9FAP - chains A and G of the 8 polymer chains in the assembly; structure by electron microscopy, 2.80 A resolution.

# Chain A
Protein: Gamma-aminobutyric acid receptor subunit alpha-1
Organism: Homo sapiens
UniProt: P14867 (GBRA1_HUMAN); residues 12-416 here correspond to UniProt positions 39-443 (UniProt number = residue number + 27)
Amino-acid sequence (405 residues; numbered 12 to 416; the number before each row is that of its first residue):
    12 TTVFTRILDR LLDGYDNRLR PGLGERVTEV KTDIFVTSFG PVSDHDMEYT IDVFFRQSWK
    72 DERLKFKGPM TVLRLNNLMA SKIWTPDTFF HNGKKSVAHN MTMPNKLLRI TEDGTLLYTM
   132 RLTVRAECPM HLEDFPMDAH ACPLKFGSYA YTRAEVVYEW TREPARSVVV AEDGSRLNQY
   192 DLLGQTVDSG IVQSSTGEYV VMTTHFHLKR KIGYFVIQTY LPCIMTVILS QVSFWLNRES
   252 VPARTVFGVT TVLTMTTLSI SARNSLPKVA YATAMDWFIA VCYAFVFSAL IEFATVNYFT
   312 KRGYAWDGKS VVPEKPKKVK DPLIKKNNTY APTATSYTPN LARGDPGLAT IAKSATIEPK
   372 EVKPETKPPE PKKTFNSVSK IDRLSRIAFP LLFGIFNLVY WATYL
Not modelled in the structure: 324-383
Curated features (UniProtKB/Swiss-Prot):
  - binding site (4-aminobutanoate): Arg67, Thr130
  - binding site (3alpha-hydroxy-5alpha-pregnan-11,20-dione): Trp246
  - glycosylation: Asn111 (N-linked (GlcNAc...) asparagine)
Disulfide bonds: Cys139-Cys153
Covalently attached groups: glycan linked to Asn111
Ligand contacts:
  - phosphatidylglycerol (PGW; (1R)-2-{[(S)-{[(2S)-2,3-dihydroxypropyl]oxy}(hydroxy)phosphoryl]oxy}-1-[(hexadecanoyloxy)methyl]ethyl (9Z)-octadec-9-enoate): Lys222, Ile223, Gly224, Val227, Ile228, Leu232, Ile235, Ile239, Gln242, Pro401, Phe404, Gly405, Asn408, Trp412, Leu416
  - PIO ([(2R)-2-octanoyloxy-3-[oxidanyl-[(1R,2R,3S,4R,5R,6S)-2,3,6-tris(oxidanyl)-4,5-diphosphonooxy-cyclohexyl]oxy-phosphoryl]oxy-propyl] octanoate): Arg249, Thr306, Phe310, Lys312, Arg313, Phe386, Asn387, Ser388, Ser390, Lys391, Ile392, Leu395, Ser396, Ala399, Phe400

# Chain G
Protein: Megabody38
Organism: Lama glama
Notes: antibody fragment or engineered binder
Amino-acid sequence (539 residues; row label = number of the first residue in the row):
     1 QVQLQESGGG LVQTKTTTSV IDTTNDAQNL LTQAQTIVNT LKDYCPILIA KSSSSNGGTN
    61 NANTPSWQTA GGGKNSCATF GAEFSAASDM INNAQKIVQE TQQLSANQPK NITQPHNLNL
   121 NSPSSLTALA QKMLKNAQSQ AEILKLANQV ESDFNKLSSG HLKDYIGKCD ASAISSANMT
   181 MQNQKNNWGN GCAGVEETQS LLKTSAADFN NQTPQINQAQ NLANTLIQEL GNNPFRASGG
   241 GSGGGGSGKL SDTYEQLSRL LTNDNGTNSK TSAQAINQAV NNLNERAKTL AGGTTNSPAY
   301 QATLLALRSV LGLWNSMGYA VICGGYTKSP GENNQKDFHY TDENGNGTTI NCGGSTNSNG
   361 THSYNGTNTL KADKNVSLSI EQYEKIHEAY QILSKALKQA GLAPLNSKGE KLEAHVTTSK
   421 YGSLRVSCAA SGRTFTTYIM AWFRQAPGKE REFLAAMDQG RIQYYGDSVR GRFTISRDYA
   481 KNSVDLQLDG LRPEDTAVYY CAAGAGFWGL RTASSYHYWG QGTQVTVSSH HHHHHEPEA
Not modelled in the structure: 14-421, 530-539
Disulfide bonds: Cys428-Cys501

# Interface between chain A and chain G
Contacting residue pairs (33; chain A residue first):
  Pro140(A) with Gln459(G)
  His142(A) with Thr437(G), hydrogen bond; Tyr438(G); Ala505(G)
  Glu144(A) with Arg433(G), salt bridge
  Ala150(A) with Phe507(G), hydrophobic
  His151(A) with Phe507(G)
  Ala152(A) with Gly506(G)
  Lys156(A) with Asp458(G), salt bridge; Ile462(G)
  Leu194(A) with Phe507(G), hydrophobic; Trp508(G)
  Gly195(A) with Trp508(G)
  Thr197(A) with Gly509(G)
  Asp199(A) with Tyr464(G); Leu510(G); Arg511(G), salt bridge
  Ser200(A) with Tyr464(G)
  Gly201(A) with Gln463(G)
  Ile202(A) with Ile462(G); Gln463(G), hydrogen bond (backbone-backbone)
  Val203(A) with Gly460(G); Arg461(G)
  Gln204(A) with Arg461(G), hydrogen bond (backbone-side chain); Gln463(G)
  Ser205(A) with Arg461(G)
  Val212(A) with Ile462(G), hydrophobic
  Thr214(A) with Tyr464(G)
  His216(A) with Tyr464(G); Leu510(G)
  His218(A) with Phe507(G); Trp508(G), hydrogen bond (side chain-backbone)
  Leu219(A) with Phe507(G)

# Overview
22 residues of chain A and 17 residues of chain G are in contact; the contacts include 4 hydrogen bonds and 3
salt bridges. Among the polar pairs are Glu144(A)-Arg433(G), Lys156(A)-Asp458(G) and Asp199(A)-Arg511(G).
Chain A binds compound PIO and phosphatidylglycerol.
Chain A is Gamma-aminobutyric acid receptor subunit alpha-1 (Homo sapiens) and chain G is Megabody38 (Lama
glama); the structure, CryoEM structure of human full-length alpha1beta3gamma2 GABA(A)R in complex with
GARLH4, the TMD of Neuroligin2 and ..., was determined by electron microscopy.
